Entry 8K59 (electron microscopy, 3.50 A resolution); this record covers chains C and I of the 10 polymer chains in the assembly.

Chain C:
Name: DNA-directed RNA polymerase subunit beta
Organism: Escherichia coli K-12
Notes: EC 2.7.7.6
Reference sequence: P0A8V2 (RPOB_ECOLI); residue numbers follow UniProt; this construct covers 3-1342
Chain sequence (1340 residues; row label = number of the first residue in the row):
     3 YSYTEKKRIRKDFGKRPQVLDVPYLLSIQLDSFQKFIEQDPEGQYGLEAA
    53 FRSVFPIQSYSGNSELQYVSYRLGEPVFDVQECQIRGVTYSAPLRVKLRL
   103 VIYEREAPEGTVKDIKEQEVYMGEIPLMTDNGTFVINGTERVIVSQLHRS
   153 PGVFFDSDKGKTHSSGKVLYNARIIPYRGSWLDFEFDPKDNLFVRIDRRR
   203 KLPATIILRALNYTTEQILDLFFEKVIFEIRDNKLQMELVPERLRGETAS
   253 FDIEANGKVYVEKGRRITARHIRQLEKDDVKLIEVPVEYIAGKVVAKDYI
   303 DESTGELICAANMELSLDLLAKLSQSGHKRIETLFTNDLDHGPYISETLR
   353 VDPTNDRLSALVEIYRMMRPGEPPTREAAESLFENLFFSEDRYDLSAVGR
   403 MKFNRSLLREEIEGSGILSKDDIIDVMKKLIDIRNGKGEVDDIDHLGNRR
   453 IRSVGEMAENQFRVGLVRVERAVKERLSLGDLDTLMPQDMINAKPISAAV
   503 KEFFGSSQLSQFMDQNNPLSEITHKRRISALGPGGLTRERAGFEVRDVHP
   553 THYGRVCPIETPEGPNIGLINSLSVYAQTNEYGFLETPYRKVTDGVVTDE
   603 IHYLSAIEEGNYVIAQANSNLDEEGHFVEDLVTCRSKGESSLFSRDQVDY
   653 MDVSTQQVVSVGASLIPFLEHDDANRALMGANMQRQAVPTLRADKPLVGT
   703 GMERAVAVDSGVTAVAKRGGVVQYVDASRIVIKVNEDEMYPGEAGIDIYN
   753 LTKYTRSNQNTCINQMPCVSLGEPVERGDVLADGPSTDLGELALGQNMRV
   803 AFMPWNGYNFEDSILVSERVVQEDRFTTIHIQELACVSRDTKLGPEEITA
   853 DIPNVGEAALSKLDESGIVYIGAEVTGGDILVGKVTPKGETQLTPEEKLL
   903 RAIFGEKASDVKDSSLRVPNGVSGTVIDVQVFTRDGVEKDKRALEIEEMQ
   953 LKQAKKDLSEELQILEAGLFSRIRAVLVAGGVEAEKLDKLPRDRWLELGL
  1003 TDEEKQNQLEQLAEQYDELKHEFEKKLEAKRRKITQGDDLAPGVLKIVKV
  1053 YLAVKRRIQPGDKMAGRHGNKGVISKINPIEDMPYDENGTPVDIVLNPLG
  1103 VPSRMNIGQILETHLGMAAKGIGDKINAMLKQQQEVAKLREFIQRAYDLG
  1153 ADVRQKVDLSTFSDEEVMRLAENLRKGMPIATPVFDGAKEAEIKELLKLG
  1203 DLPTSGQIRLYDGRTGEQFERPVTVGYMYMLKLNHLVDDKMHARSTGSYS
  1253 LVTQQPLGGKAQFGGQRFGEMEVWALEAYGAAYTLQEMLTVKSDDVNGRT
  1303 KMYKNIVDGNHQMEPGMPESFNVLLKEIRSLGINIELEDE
Swiss-Prot annotation at these positions:
  - modified residue (N6-acetyllysine): Lys-1022, Lys-1200

Chain I:
Molecule: 61-nt DNA strand
Organism: Escherichia coli K-12
Sequence (61 nucleotides; each row starts with the number of its first residue):
     3 CCGCAGATTTTTGCGAAATCTTTGCAGCCAGAATATAATGTGTGCATGAC
    53 GGCGAATACCC

How chain C and chain I interact:
Pairs across the interface (26; chain C residue first):
  Arg-151(C) / DG50(I)  hydrogen bond to the base
  Arg-175(C) / DG50(I)  sugar contact
  Gly-181(C) / DT49(I)  base contact
  Trp-183(C) / DT49(I)  base contact
  Trp-183(C) / DG50(I)  phosphate contact
  Asp-199(C) / DT49(I)  base contact
  Arg-200(C) / DT49(I)  base contact
  Arg-200(C) / DG50(I)  salt bridge to the phosphate
  Arg-201(C) / DC47(I)  base contact
  Tyr-367(C) / DT43(I)  base contact
  Arg-371(C) / DG44(I)  hydrogen bond to the base
  Arg-371(C) / DT45(I)  hydrogen bond to the base
  Glu-374(C) / DT43(I)  base contact
  Glu-374(C) / DG44(I)  base contact
  Ile-445(C) / DG50(I)  base contact
  Asp-446(C) / DG50(I)  hydrogen bond to the base
  Arg-451(C) / DG50(I)  base contact
  Arg-473(C) / DT45(I)  salt bridge to the phosphate
  Leu-538(C) / DG50(I)  base contact
  Glu-541(C) / DA51(I)  hydrogen bond to the base
  Arg-542(C) / DG50(I)  hydrogen bond to the base
  Arg-542(C) / DA51(I)  salt bridge to the phosphate
  Ala-543(C) / DC52(I)  sugar contact
  Gly-544(C) / DA51(I)  phosphate contact
  Gly-544(C) / DC52(I)  hydrogen bond to the phosphate
  Val-547(C) / DG50(I)  base contact
Interface residues without a listed pair, chain C (24 interface residues in all): Ala-380, Arg-394, Gly-537, Phe-545

Summary:
24 residues of chain C and 8 residues of chain I are in contact; the contacts include 7 hydrogen bonds and 3
salt bridges. Among the polar pairs are Arg-151(C)/DG50(I), Arg-371(C)/DG44(I) and Arg-371(C)/DT45(I).
Chain C is DNA-directed RNA polymerase subunit beta and chain I is a 61-nt DNA strand, both from Escherichia
coli K-12; the structure, The cryo-EM map of TIC-TIEA complex, was determined by electron microscopy.
